5DC6 - chains A and C; structure by X-ray diffraction, 1.55 A resolution.

== Chain A ==
Protein: Histone deacetylase 8
From: Homo sapiens
Notes: EC 3.5.1.98
UniProt: Q9BY41 (HDAC8_HUMAN); residue numbers follow UniProt; this construct covers 1-377
Sequence (389 residues; each row starts with the number of its first residue):
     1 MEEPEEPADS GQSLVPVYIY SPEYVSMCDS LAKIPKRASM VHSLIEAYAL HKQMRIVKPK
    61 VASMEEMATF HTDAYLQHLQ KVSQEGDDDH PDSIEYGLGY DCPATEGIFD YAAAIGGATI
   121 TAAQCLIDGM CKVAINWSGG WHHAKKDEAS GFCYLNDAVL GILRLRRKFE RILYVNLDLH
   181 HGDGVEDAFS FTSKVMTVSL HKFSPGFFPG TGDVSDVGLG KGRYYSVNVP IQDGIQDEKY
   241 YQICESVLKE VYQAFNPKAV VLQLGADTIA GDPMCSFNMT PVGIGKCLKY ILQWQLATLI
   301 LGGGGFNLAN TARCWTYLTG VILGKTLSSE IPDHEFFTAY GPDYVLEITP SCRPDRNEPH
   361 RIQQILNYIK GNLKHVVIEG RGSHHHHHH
Disordered / not traced: 1-13, 377-389
Differences from the reference sequence: engineered mutation N176 (Asp in Q9BY41), F306 (Tyr in Q9BY41); expression tag (378-389)
Bound ions: Zn2+: D178, H180, D267 (shared with K5(C) of chain C); K+: F189, T192, V195, Y225
Swiss-Prot annotation at these positions:
  - active site: H143 (Proton acceptor)
  - binding site (substrate): D101, G151
  - binding site (a divalent metal cation): D178, H180, D267
  - modified residue: S39 (Phosphoserine)
  - natural variant: H180 (H180R: In CDLS5), T311 (T311M: In CDLS5), G320 (G320R: In CDLS5), H334 (H334R: In CDLS5)
  - mutagenesis: S39 (S39A: Enhances the deacetylase activity; S39E: Decreases the deacetylase activity), D101 (D101A: Complete loss of catalytical activity. Complete loss of catalytical activity; when associated with F-306; D101E: Partial loss of catalytical activity ...), H142 to H143 (Strongly reduces histone deacetylase activity), H143 (H143A: Loss of catalytic activity)

== Chain C ==
Protein: Fluor-de-Lys tetrapeptide assay substrate
Sequence (6 residues; numbered 1 to 6; the number before each row is that of its first residue):
     1 XRHKKX
Modified residues: ACE (acetyl group) at position 1, MCM (7-amino-4-methyl-chromen-2-one) at position 6; K4, K5 (N(6)-acetyllysine; ALY)
Bound ions: Zn2+: K5 (shared with D178(A), H180(A), D267(A) of chain A)

== Chain A / chain C interface ==
Contacting residue pairs (26; chain A residue first):
  K33(A) - MCM_6(C)
  I94(A) - R2(C)  hydrogen bond (backbone-side chain)
  E95(A) - R2(C)  hydrogen bond (backbone-side chain)
  G97(A) - R2(C)
  Y100(A) - K4(C)
  Y100(A) - MCM_6(C)
  D101(A) - K4(C)
  D101(A) - K5(C)  hydrogen bond (side chain-backbone)
  D101(A) - MCM_6(C)  hydrogen bond (side chain-backbone)
  W141(A) - K5(C)
  H143(A) - K5(C)
  E148(A) - R2(C)  salt bridge
  G151(A) - K5(C)
  F152(A) - K5(C)
  F152(A) - MCM_6(C)
  D178(A) - K5(C)
  H180(A) - K5(C)
  F208(A) - H3(C)
  F208(A) - K4(C)
  F208(A) - K5(C)
  P209(A) - H3(C)  hydrogen bond (backbone-side chain)
  G210(A) - H3(C)
  D267(A) - K5(C)
  M274(A) - K5(C)
  G304(A) - K5(C)
  F306(A) - K5(C)
Interface residues without a listed pair, chain A (24 interface residues in all): C153, G206, F207, G303
Interface residues without a listed pair, chain C (6 interface residues in all): ACE_1

== Summary ==
The interface between chain A and chain C involves 24 residues on one side and 6 on the other, with 5 hydrogen
bonds and 1 salt bridge. Among the polar pairs are E148(A)-R2(C), I94(A)-R2(C) and E95(A)-R2(C).
Here chain A is Histone deacetylase 8 (Homo sapiens) and chain C is Fluor-de-Lys tetrapeptide assay substrate.
Entry 5DC6 (Crystal structure of D176N-Y306F HDAC8 in complex with a tetrapeptide substrate) was determined by
X-ray diffraction, deposited together with 5DC5, 5DC7 and 5DC8.
